PDB entry 7UCF | X-ray diffraction, 4.00 A resolution | chains D and E of the 6 polymer chains in the assembly

== Chain D ==
Molecule: BG24 Fab heavy chain
Organism: Homo sapiens
Notes: antibody fragment or engineered binder
Sequence (234 residues; each row starts with the number of its first residue):
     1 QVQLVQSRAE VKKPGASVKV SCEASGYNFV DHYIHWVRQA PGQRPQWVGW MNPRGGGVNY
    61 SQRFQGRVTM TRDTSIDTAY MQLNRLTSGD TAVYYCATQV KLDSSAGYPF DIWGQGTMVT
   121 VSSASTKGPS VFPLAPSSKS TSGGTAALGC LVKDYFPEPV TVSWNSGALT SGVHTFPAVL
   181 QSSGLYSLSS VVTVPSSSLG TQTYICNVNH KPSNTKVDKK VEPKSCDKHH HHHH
Not modelled in the structure: 138-143, 227-234
Cystine bridges: C22-C96, C150-C206

== Chain E ==
Molecule: BG24 light chain
Organism: Homo sapiens
Sequence (205 residues; row label = number of the first residue in the row):
     1 QSALTQPRSV SGSPGQSVNI SCTGAYSGLG WYQQHPGRAP KLIIYEVNRR PSGVSDRFSG
    61 SKSGNTASLT ISGLRTEDEA DYFCSAFEYF GEGTKLTVLS QPKAAPSVTL FPPSSEELQA
   121 NKATLVCLIS DFYPGAVTVA WKADSSPVKA GVETTTPSKQ SNNKYAASSY LSLTPEQWKS
   181 HKSYSCQVTH EGSTVEKTVA PTECS
Not modelled in the structure: 1-2, 205
Cystine bridges: C22-C84
Glycans and other covalent adducts: N-acetylglucosamine (NAG) linked to N19

== Interface between chain D and chain E ==
Pairs across the interface - 71 pairs, chain D then chain E:
  V37(D) - F90(E)  hydrophobic
  Q39(D) - Q34(E)  hydrogen bond
  R44(D) - F90(E)
  R44(D) - G91(E)
  R44(D) - E92(E)  salt bridge
  P45(D) - F90(E)  hydrophobic
  W47(D) - E88(E)
  Y95(D) - Q34(E)  hydrogen bond
  Y95(D) - G37(E)
  Y95(D) - R38(E)
  Y95(D) - A39(E)
  Y95(D) - P40(E)
  D103(D) - Y45(E)  hydrogen bond
  D103(D) - R49(E)  salt bridge
  Y108(D) - L29(E)  hydrophobic
  Y108(D) - F87(E)
  P109(D) - L29(E)  hydrophobic
  P109(D) - Y32(E)
  F110(D) - Y32(E)  hydrogen bond (backbone-side chain)
  F110(D) - L42(E)
  F110(D) - F90(E)  hydrophobic
  D111(D) - L42(E)
  W113(D) - P40(E)
  Q115(D) - R38(E)
  Q115(D) - A39(E)
  S130(D) - K122(E)  hydrogen bond
  F132(D) - S114(E)
  F132(D) - E116(E)
  F132(D) - E117(E)
  F132(D) - K122(E)
  P133(D) - S114(E)  hydrogen bond (backbone-side chain)
  P133(D) - E116(E)
  L134(D) - F111(E)  hydrophobic
  L134(D) - P112(E)
  L134(D) - V126(E)  hydrophobic
  A135(D) - F111(E)
  S137(D) - C204(E)
  A147(D) - F111(E)
  L148(D) - F111(E)
  G149(D) - F111(E)
  L151(D) - E117(E)
  L151(D) - T124(E)
  L151(D) - Y170(E)  hydrophobic
  K153(D) - T124(E)
  D154(D) - K122(E)  salt bridge
  H174(D) - S130(E)
  H174(D) - Q160(E)  hydrogen bond
  H174(D) - A166(E)
  F176(D) - L128(E)  hydrophobic
  F176(D) - I129(E)
  F176(D) - S130(E)
  F176(D) - A166(E)  hydrophobic
  F176(D) - A167(E)
  F176(D) - S168(E)
  P177(D) - T155(E)
  P177(D) - S158(E)
  P177(D) - S168(E)
  V179(D) - T154(E)
  V179(D) - T155(E)
  V179(D) - Y170(E)  hydrophobic
  Q181(D) - E153(E)
  S182(D) - E153(E)  hydrogen bond (backbone-side chain)
  S187(D) - Y170(E)
  L188(D) - Y170(E)
  S189(D) - V126(E)
  S189(D) - L128(E)
  S189(D) - Y170(E)  hydrogen bond
  V191(D) - F111(E)  hydrophobic
  V191(D) - L128(E)  hydrophobic
  K219(D) - E116(E)  salt bridge
  K224(D) - E203(E)  salt bridge
Other interface residues (no listed pair), chain D (44 interface residues in all): V93, L102, G116, M118, P136, L180, S190
Other interface residues (no listed pair), chain E (42 interface residues in all): L4, G30, S85, T109, T156

== Overview ==
44 residues of chain D and 42 residues of chain E are in contact, with 9 hydrogen bonds and 5 salt bridges.
Among the polar pairs are R44(D)-E92(E), D103(D)-R49(E) and D154(D)-K122(E). Covalently linked
N-acetylglucosamine: at N19(E).
Chain D is BG24 Fab heavy chain and chain E is BG24 light chain, both from Homo sapiens; the structure,
Structure of the BG505 SOSIP.664 trimer in complex with neutralizing antibody Fab fragments 10-1074 and BG24,
was determined by X-ray diffraction, deposited together with 7UCE and 7UCG.
